PDB entry 4GHF | X-ray diffraction, 1.67 A resolution | chains B and C of the 4 polymer chains in the assembly

Chain B (and C):
Name: Homoprotocatechuate 2,3-dioxygenase
Organism: Brevibacterium fuscum
Notes: EC 1.13.11.15; chain C of this document is another copy of the same molecule, construct and numbering; everything in this record applies to it too
UniProt: Q45135 (Q45135_9MICO); residues 1-365 here = UniProt positions 1-365
Sequence (365 residues; row label = number of the first residue in the row):
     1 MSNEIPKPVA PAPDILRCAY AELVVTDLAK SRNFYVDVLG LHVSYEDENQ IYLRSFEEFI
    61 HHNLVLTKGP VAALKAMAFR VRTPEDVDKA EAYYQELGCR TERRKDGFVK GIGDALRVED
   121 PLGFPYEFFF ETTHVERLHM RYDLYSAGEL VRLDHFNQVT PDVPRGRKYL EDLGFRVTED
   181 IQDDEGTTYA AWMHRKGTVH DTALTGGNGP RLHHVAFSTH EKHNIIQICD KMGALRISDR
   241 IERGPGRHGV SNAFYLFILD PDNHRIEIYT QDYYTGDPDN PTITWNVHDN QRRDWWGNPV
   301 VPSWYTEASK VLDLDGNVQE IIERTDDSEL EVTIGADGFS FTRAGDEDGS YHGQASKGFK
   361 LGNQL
Unresolved in the structure: 1-3, 363-365 (chain C: 1-3, 355-365)
Construct notes: engineered mutation Phe-257 (Tyr in Q45135)
Ion coordination: Fe2+: His-155, His-214, Glu-267; Ca2+: Asp-184, Glu-185
What the authors report for this chain:
  - catalytic residues: His-200 (citing earlier work)

Chain B / chain C interface:
Pairs across the interface (20):
  Met-140(B) with Ala-234(C)
  Tyr-142(B) with Gln-227(C), hydrogen bond (backbone-side chain); Asp-230(C); Lys-231(C); Ala-234(C)
  Asp-143(B) with Ala-234(C); Leu-235(C)
  Tyr-145(B) with Gln-227(C)
  Ala-147(B) with Tyr-145(C), hydrophobic; Ala-147(C)
  His-223(B) with His-223(C)
  Gln-227(B) with Tyr-142(C), hydrogen bond (side chain-backbone); Tyr-145(C)
  Asp-230(B) with Tyr-142(C)
  Lys-231(B) with Tyr-142(C); Asp-143(C)
  Ala-234(B) with Met-140(C); Tyr-142(C); Asp-143(C)
  Leu-235(B) with Asp-143(C)
Also at the interface, not in a pair above, chain B (14 interface residues in all): Arg-141, Ser-146, Glu-221
Also at the interface, not in a pair above, chain C (14 interface residues in all): Arg-141, Ser-146, Glu-221

Overview:
The chain B/chain C interface involves 14 residues from each chain; the contacts include 2 hydrogen bonds. The
hydrogen-bonded pair is Tyr-142(B)/Gln-227(C). The Fe2+ site is built by His-155(B), His-214(B) and
Glu-267(B). Asp-184(B) and Glu-185(B) coordinate Ca2+. From the paper: the catalytic residue His-200(B).
Both chains are Homoprotocatechuate 2,3-dioxygenase (Brevibacterium fuscum). Entry 4GHF (Structure of Y257F
variant of Homoprotocatechuate 2,3-Dioxygenase from B.fuscum in complex with 4-Nitrocatechol and dioxygen at
...) was determined by X-ray diffraction together with 4GHC, 4GHD, 4GHE, 4GHG and 4GHH from the same study.
